Entry 1Y2U (X-ray diffraction, 1.85 A resolution); this record covers chains A and B.

# Chain A (and B)
Name: lectin
Organism: Agaricus bisporus
Notes: chain B of this document is another copy of the same molecule, construct and numbering; everything in this record applies to it too
Chain sequence (142 residues; numbered 2 to 143; the number before each row is that of its first residue):
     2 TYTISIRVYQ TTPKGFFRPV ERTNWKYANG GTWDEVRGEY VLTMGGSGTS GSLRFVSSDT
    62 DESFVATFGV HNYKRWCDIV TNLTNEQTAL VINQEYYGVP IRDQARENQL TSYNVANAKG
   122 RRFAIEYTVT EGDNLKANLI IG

# Interface between chain A and chain B
Contacting residue pairs (51; chain A residue first):
  R19(A) - T33(B)
  R19(A) - D35(B)  salt bridge
  P20(A) - W34(B)
  V21(A) - N25(B)  hydrogen bond (backbone-side chain)
  V21(A) - T33(B)
  V21(A) - W34(B)  hydrogen bond (backbone-backbone)
  E22(A) - R23(B)
  E22(A) - T24(B)
  E22(A) - N25(B)  hydrogen bond (side chain-backbone)
  R23(A) - E22(B)
  R23(A) - R23(B)  hydrogen bond (backbone-backbone)
  T24(A) - E22(B)
  T24(A) - T24(B)
  T24(A) - L91(B)
  N25(A) - V21(B)  hydrogen bond (side chain-backbone)
  N25(A) - E22(B)  hydrogen bond (backbone-side chain)
  N25(A) - R55(B)
  N25(A) - T89(B)  hydrogen bond (backbone-side chain)
  N25(A) - L91(B)
  W26(A) - T89(B)
  W26(A) - L91(B)  hydrophobic
  K27(A) - E87(B)
  K27(A) - V92(B)
  N30(A) - N86(B)
  N30(A) - E87(B)
  G31(A) - N86(B)
  G32(A) - R55(B)  hydrogen bond (backbone-side chain)
  T33(A) - R19(B)  hydrogen bond
  T33(A) - V21(B)
  W34(A) - P20(B)
  W34(A) - V21(B)  hydrogen bond (backbone-backbone)
  D35(A) - R19(B)  salt bridge
  E36(A) - E36(B)
  R55(A) - N25(B)
  R55(A) - G32(B)  hydrogen bond (side chain-backbone)
  N86(A) - N30(B)
  N86(A) - G31(B)
  E87(A) - K27(B)
  E87(A) - N30(B)
  T89(A) - N25(B)  hydrogen bond (side chain-backbone)
  T89(A) - W26(B)
  L91(A) - T24(B)
  L91(A) - N25(B)
  L91(A) - W26(B)  hydrophobic
  L91(A) - L91(B)
  L91(A) - N94(B)
  L91(A) - Q95(B)
  V92(A) - K27(B)
  N94(A) - L91(B)
  Q95(A) - L91(B)
  Q95(A) - Q95(B)  hydrogen bond

# Summary
Chain A and chain B each contribute 24 residues to their interface, with 13 hydrogen bonds and 2 salt bridges.
Polar pairs include R19(A)-D35(B), V21(A)-N25(B) and E22(A)-N25(B).
Chain A and chain B are both lectin (Agaricus bisporus); the structure, Crystal structure of the common edible
mushroom (Agaricus bisporus) lectin in complex with Lacto-N-biose, was determined by X-ray diffraction
together with 1Y2T and 1Y2V from the same study.
